4PJE - chains A and B of the 4 polymer chains in the assembly; structure by X-ray diffraction, 1.95 A resolution.

# Chain A
Protein: Major histocompatibility complex class I-related gene protein
From: Homo sapiens
Reference sequence: Q95460 (HMR1_HUMAN); residues 1-270 here correspond to UniProt positions 23-292 (UniProt number = residue number + 22)
Chain sequence (271 residues; each row starts with the number of its first residue; numbering starts at 0):
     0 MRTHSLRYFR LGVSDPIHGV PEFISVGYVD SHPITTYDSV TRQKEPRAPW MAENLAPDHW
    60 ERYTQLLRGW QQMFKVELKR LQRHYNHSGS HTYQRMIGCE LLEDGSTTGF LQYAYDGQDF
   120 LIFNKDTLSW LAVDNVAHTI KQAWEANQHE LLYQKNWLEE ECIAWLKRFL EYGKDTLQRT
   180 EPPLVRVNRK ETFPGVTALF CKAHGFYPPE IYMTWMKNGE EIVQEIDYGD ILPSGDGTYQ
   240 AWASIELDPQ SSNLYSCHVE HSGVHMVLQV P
Disordered / not traced: 0, 17-18, 247-252, 270
Cystine bridges: Cys98-Cys161, Cys200-Cys256
Covalent attachments: Acetyl 6-formylpterin (30W) linked to Lys43
Construct notes: initiating methionine (0); engineered mutation Ser261 (Cys283 in Q95460)
Ligand contacts: Acetyl 6-formylpterin (30W; N-(6-formyl-4-oxo-3,4-dihydropteridin-2-yl)acetamide): Tyr7, Arg9, Thr34, Tyr62, Leu66, Trp69, Arg94, Ile96, Tyr152, Trp156
Curated features (UniProtKB/Swiss-Prot):
  - binding site (5-(2-oxoethylideneamino)-6-(D-ribitylamino)uracil): Arg9, Ser24, Lys43, Arg94, Tyr152, Gln153
  - binding site (5-(2-oxopropylideneamino)-6-(D-ribitylamino)uracil): Arg9, Ser24, Lys43, Arg94, Tyr152, Gln153
  - binding site (7-hydroxy-6-methyl-8-(1-D-ribityl)lumazine): Arg9, Ser24, Lys43, Arg94, Tyr152, Gln153
  - binding site (8-(9H-purin-6-yl)-2-oxa-8-azabicyclo[3.3.1]nona-3,6-diene-4,6-dicarbaldehyde): Arg9, Lys43, His58, Arg94
  - binding site (2-amino-4-oxopteridine-6-carbaldehyde): Lys43
  - binding site (pyridoxal): Lys43
  - glycosylation: Asn85 (N-linked (GlcNAc...) asparagine)
What the authors report for this chain:
  - conformationally variable residues (side-chain flip): Gln153

# Chain B
Protein: Beta-2-microglobulin
From: Homo sapiens
Reference sequence: P61769 (B2MG_HUMAN); residues 1-99 here correspond to UniProt positions 21-119 (UniProt number = residue number + 20)
Chain sequence (100 residues; numbered 0 to 99; the number before each row is that of its first residue; numbering starts at 0):
     0 MIQRTPKIQV YSRHPAENGK SNFLNCYVSG FHPSDIEVDL LKNGERIEKV EHSDLSFSKD
    60 WSFYLLYYTE FTPTEKDEYA CRVNHVTLSQ PKIVKWDRDM
Disordered / not traced: 99
Cystine bridges: Cys25-Cys80
Construct notes: initiating methionine (0)
Curated features (UniProtKB/Swiss-Prot):
  - modified residue: Gln2 (Pyrrolidone carboxylic acid)
  - glycosylation: Ile1 (N-linked (Glc) (glycation) isoleucine), Lys19 (N-linked (Glc) (glycation) lysine), Lys41 (N-linked (Glc) (glycation) lysine), Lys48 (N-linked (Glc) (glycation) lysine), Lys58 (N-linked (Glc) (glycation) lysine), Lys91 (N-linked (Glc) (glycation) lysine), Lys94 (N-linked (Glc) (glycation) lysine)

# How chain A and chain B interact
Contacting residue pairs (48):
  Phe8(A) - Phe56(B)  hydrophobic
  Phe8(A) - Ser57(B)
  Leu10(A) - Ser33(B)
  Leu10(A) - Phe56(B)  hydrophobic
  Ile16(A) - Asp34(B)
  Val19(A) - Asp34(B)
  Ile23(A) - Phe56(B)  hydrophobic
  Val25(A) - Phe56(B)  hydrophobic
  Tyr27(A) - Ser55(B)
  Tyr27(A) - Phe56(B)  hydrogen bond (side chain-backbone)
  Arg46(A) - Asp53(B)  salt bridge
  Ser89(A) - Met0(B)
  His90(A) - Met0(B)
  Thr91(A) - His31(B)  hydrogen bond
  Gln93(A) - His31(B)  hydrogen bond
  Gln93(A) - Trp60(B)  hydrogen bond (side chain-backbone)
  Gln93(A) - Phe62(B)
  Arg94(A) - Trp60(B)
  Met95(A) - Lys58(B)
  Met95(A) - Trp60(B)  hydrophobic
  Gln111(A) - Trp60(B)
  Tyr112(A) - Trp60(B)
  Ala113(A) - Trp60(B)  hydrophobic
  Asp115(A) - Met0(B)
  Asp115(A) - His31(B)
  Gly116(A) - Arg3(B)  hydrogen bond (backbone-side chain)
  Gly116(A) - His31(B)
  Gly116(A) - Trp60(B)
  Gln117(A) - Ile1(B)
  Gln117(A) - Arg3(B)
  Asp118(A) - Trp60(B)  hydrogen bond
  Arg185(A) - Pro14(B)
  His203(A) - Pro14(B)
  Asp229(A) - Lys6(B)  salt bridge
  Asp229(A) - Gln8(B)  hydrogen bond
  Leu231(A) - Gln8(B)
  Leu231(A) - Tyr10(B)
  Leu231(A) - Tyr26(B)  hydrophobic
  Pro232(A) - Tyr10(B)  hydrogen bond (backbone-side chain)
  Pro232(A) - Tyr26(B)  hydrophobic
  Ser233(A) - Arg12(B)  hydrogen bond (backbone-side chain)
  Ser233(A) - Asn24(B)  hydrogen bond (backbone-side chain)
  Gly234(A) - Arg12(B)  hydrogen bond (backbone-side chain)
  Gly234(A) - Leu65(B)
  Asp235(A) - Arg12(B)
  Gln239(A) - Tyr10(B)
  Gln239(A) - Ser11(B)
  Gln239(A) - Arg12(B)
Other interface residues (no listed pair), chain A (32 interface residues in all): Arg6, Lys201
Other interface residues (no listed pair), chain B (28 interface residues in all): His13, Pro32, Leu54, Asp59, Tyr63, Asp98

# Overview
32 residues of chain A face 28 of chain B across their interface, with 11 hydrogen bonds and 2 salt bridges.
Polar contacts include Arg46(A)-Asp53(B), Asp229(A)-Lys6(B) and Tyr27(A)-Phe56(B). Acetyl 6-formylpterin is
covalently linked to Lys43(A). The paper reports conformational variability at Gln153(A).
Chain A is Major histocompatibility complex class I-related gene protein and chain B is Beta-2-microglobulin,
both from Homo sapiens; the structure, Structure of human MR1-Ac-6-FP in complex with human MAIT B-B10 TCR,
was determined by X-ray diffraction (same publication as 4PJ5, 4PJ7, 4PJ8, 4PJ9, 4PJA, 4PJB and 7 further
entries).
